7CTG - chains A and E of the 5 polymer chains in the assembly; structure by electron microscopy, 5.00 A resolution (low resolution: residue-level contacts below are approximate; hydrogen-bond / salt-bridge calls are withheld).

[Chain A]
Protein: Origin recognition complex subunit 1
From: Homo sapiens
UniProt: Q13415 (ORC1_HUMAN); numbering as in UniProt (aligned over 1-861)
Sequence (861 residues; row label = number of the first residue in the row):
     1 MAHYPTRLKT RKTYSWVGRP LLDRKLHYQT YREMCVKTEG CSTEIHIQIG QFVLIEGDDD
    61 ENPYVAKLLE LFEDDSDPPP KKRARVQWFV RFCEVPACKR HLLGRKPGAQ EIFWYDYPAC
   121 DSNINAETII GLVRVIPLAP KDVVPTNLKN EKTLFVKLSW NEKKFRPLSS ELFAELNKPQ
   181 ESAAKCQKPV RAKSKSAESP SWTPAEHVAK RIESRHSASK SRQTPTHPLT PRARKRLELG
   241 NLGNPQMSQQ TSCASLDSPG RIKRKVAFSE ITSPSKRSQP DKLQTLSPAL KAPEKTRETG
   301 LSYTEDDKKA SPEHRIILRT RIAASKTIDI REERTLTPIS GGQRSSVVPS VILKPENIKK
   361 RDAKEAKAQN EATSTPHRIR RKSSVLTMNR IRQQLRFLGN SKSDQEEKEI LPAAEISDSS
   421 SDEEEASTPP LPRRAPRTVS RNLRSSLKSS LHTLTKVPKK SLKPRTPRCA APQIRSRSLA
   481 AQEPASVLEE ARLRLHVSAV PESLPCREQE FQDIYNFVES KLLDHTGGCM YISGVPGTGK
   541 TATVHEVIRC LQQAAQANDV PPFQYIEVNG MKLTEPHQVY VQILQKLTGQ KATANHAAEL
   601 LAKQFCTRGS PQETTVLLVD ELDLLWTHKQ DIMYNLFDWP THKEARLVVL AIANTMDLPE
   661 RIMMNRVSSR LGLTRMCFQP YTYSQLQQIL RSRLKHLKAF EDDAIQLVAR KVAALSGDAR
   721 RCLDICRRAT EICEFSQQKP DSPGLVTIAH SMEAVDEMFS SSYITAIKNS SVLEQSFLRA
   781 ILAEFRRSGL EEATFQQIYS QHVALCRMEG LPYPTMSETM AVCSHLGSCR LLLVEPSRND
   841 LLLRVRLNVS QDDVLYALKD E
Unresolved in the structure: 1-759
UniProt features mapped onto this chain:
  - binding site (ATP): V500, G534 to A542, E621, N654, R720
  - binding site (Mg(2+)): D620, E621
  - site: E94 (Histone H4K20me2 binding)
  - modified residue: S199 (Phosphoserine), T203 (Phosphothreonine), S252 (Phosphoserine), S255 (Phosphoserine), S273 (Phosphoserine), S287 (Phosphoserine), K326 (N6-acetyllysine), T337 (Phosphothreonine), S340 (Phosphoserine), S417 (Phosphoserine), S420 (Phosphoserine), S478 (Phosphoserine)
  - natural variant: F89 (F89S: In MGORS1), R105 (R105Q: In MGORS1), E127 (E127G: In MGORS1), R666 (R666W: In MGORS1), R720 (R720Q: In MGORS1)
  - mutagenesis: D620 (D620A: Abolished ATPase activity)

[Chain E]
Protein: Origin recognition complex subunit 5
From: Homo sapiens
UniProt: O43913 (ORC5_HUMAN); residues 1-435 here = UniProt positions 1-435
Sequence (435 residues; row label = number of the first residue in the row):
     1 MPHLENVVLC RESQVSILQS LFGERHHFSF PSIFIYGHTA SGKTYVTQTL LKTLELPHVF
    61 VNCVECFTLR LLLEQILNKL NHLSSSEDGC STEITCETFN DFVRLFKQVT TAENLKDQTV
   121 YIVLDKAEYL RDMEANLLPG FLRLQELADR NVTVLFLSEI VWEKFRPNTG CFEPFVLYFP
   181 DYSIGNLQKI LSHDHPPEYS ADFYAAYINI LLGVFYTVCR DLKELRHLAV LNFPKYCEPV
   241 VKGEASERDT RKLWRNIEPH LKKAMQTVYL REISSSQWEK LQKDDTDPGQ LKGLSAHTHV
   301 ELPYYSKFIL IAAYLASYNP ARTDKRFFLK HHGKIKKTNF LKKHEKTSNH LLGPKPFPLD
   361 RLLAILYSIV DSRVAPTANI FSQITSLVTL QLLTLVGHDD QLDGPKYKCT VSLDFIRAIA
   421 RTVNFDIIKY LYDFL
Unresolved in the structure: 1-3, 84-90, 245-248, 269-294, 329-348, 434-435
Small-molecule neighbours: ATP (adenosine-5'-triphosphate): V8, L9, R11, H38, T39, A40, S41, G42, K43, T44, Y45, D125, K126, L157, Y182, L222, K223, R226
UniProt features mapped onto this chain:
  - binding site (ATP): G37 to T44

[Interface between chain A and chain E]
Pairs across the interface - 15 pairs, chain A then chain E:
  S817(A) - E163(E)
  M820(A) - E163(E)
  A821(A) - E163(E)
  S824(A) - R166(E)
  S828(A) - T169(E)
  V834(A) - N168(E)
  E835(A) - N168(E)
  P836(A) - N168(E)
  S837(A) - E163(E)
  S837(A) - K164(E)
  S837(A) - R166(E)
  R838(A) - R131(E)
  R838(A) - D132(E)
  R838(A) - K164(E)
  D840(A) - K164(E)
Also at the interface, not in a pair above, chain A (13 interface residues in all): M816, R830
Also at the interface, not in a pair above, chain E (8 interface residues in all): F165

[In short]
13 residues of chain A face 8 of chain E across their interface. Chain E binds ATP. UniProt lists 13
ATP-binding residues, Mg2+-binding residues D620(A) and E621(A) and one mutagenesis site on chain A; 8
ATP-binding residues on chain E.
Chain A is Origin recognition complex subunit 1 and chain E is Origin recognition complex subunit 5, both from
Homo sapiens; the structure, Human Origin Recognition Complex, ORC1-5 State I, was determined by electron
microscopy, deposited together with 7CTE and 7CTF.
